Entry 7BCT (electron microscopy, 3.37 A resolution); this record covers chains A and B of the 3 polymer chains in the assembly.

# Chain A (and B)
Molecule: Neutral amino acid transporter B(0)
Organism: Homo sapiens
Notes: chain B of this document is another copy of the same molecule, construct and numbering; everything in this record applies to it too
Reference sequence: Q15758 (AAAT_HUMAN); residue numbers follow UniProt; this construct covers 1-541
Chain sequence (541 residues; row label = number of the first residue in the row):
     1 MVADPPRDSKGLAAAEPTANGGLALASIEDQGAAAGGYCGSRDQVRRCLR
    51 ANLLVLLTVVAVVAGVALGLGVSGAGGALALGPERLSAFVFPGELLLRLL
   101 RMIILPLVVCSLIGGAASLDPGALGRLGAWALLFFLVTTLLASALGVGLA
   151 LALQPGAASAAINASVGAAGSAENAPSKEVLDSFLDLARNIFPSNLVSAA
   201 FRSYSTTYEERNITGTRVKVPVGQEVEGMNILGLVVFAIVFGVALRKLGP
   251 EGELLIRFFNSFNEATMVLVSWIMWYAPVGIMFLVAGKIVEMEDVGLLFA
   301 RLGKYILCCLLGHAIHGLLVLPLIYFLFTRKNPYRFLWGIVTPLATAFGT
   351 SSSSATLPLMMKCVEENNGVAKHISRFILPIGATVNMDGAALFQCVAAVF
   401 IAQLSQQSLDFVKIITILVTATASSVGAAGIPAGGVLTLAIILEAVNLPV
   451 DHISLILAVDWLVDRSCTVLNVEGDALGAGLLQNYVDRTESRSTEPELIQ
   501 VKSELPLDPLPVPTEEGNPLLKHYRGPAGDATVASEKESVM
Disordered / not traced: 1-46, 489-541

# Chain A / chain B interface
Pairs across the interface (47; chain A residue first):
  Leu181(A) with Glu84(B)
  Leu185(A) with Phe91(B), hydrophobic
  Ala188(A) with Phe91(B), hydrophobic; Leu95(B)
  Arg189(A) with Phe91(B); Glu94(B), salt bridge; Arg98(B), hydrogen bond (backbone-side chain)
  Phe192(A) with Leu95(B), hydrophobic; Arg98(B), hydrogen bond (backbone-side chain); Leu99(B), hydrophobic
  Pro193(A) with Arg98(B); Met102(B)
  Ser194(A) with Arg98(B); Arg101(B), hydrogen bond; Met102(B), hydrogen bond (backbone-backbone)
  Asn195(A) with Leu105(B); Ala200(B), hydrogen bond (side chain-backbone); Phe201(B); Met229(B)
  Leu196(A) with Met102(B); Pro106(B), hydrophobic
  Val197(A) with Val197(B); Ala200(B), hydrophobic; Phe201(B), hydrophobic
  Phe201(A) with Phe201(B), hydrophobic
  Arg202(A) with Phe201(B); Glu227(B), salt bridge
  Val240(A) with Leu269(B), hydrophobic
  Phe241(A) with Phe262(B), hydrophobic; Ala265(B), hydrophobic
  Val243(A) with Trp272(B), hydrophobic
  Ala244(A) with Ala265(B); Val268(B), hydrophobic; Leu269(B), hydrophobic
  Leu245(A) with Ala265(B), hydrophobic
  Lys247(A) with Trp272(B)
  Leu248(A) with Ala265(B); Val268(B), hydrophobic
  Glu251(A) with Ser261(B), hydrogen bond (backbone-side chain); Glu264(B)
  Gly252(A) with Ser261(B), hydrogen bond (backbone-side chain)
  Leu254(A) with Leu254(B), hydrophobic; Arg257(B); Phe258(B)
  Leu255(A) with Phe258(B), hydrophobic; Phe262(B), hydrophobic
  Phe258(A) with Phe258(B), hydrophobic
Other interface residues (no listed pair), chain A (30 interface residues in all): Asn190, Ser198, Tyr204, Glu225, Phe237, Phe259
Other interface residues (no listed pair), chain B (26 interface residues in all): Ser87

# Summary
30 residues of chain A and 26 residues of chain B are in contact, with 7 hydrogen bonds and 2 salt bridges.
Polar contacts include Arg189(A)-Glu94(B), Arg202(A)-Glu227(B) and Arg189(A)-Arg98(B).
Both chains are Neutral amino acid transporter B(0) (Homo sapiens). Entry 7BCT (ASCT2 in the presence of the
inhibitor ERA-21 in the outward-open conformation) was determined by electron microscopy together with 7BCQ
and 7BCS from the same study.
